Entry 6VQV (electron microscopy, 2.57 A resolution); this record covers chains D and J of the 12 polymer chains in the assembly.

[Chain D]
Protein: CRISPR-associated protein Csy2
From: Pseudomonas aeruginosa
UniProtKB: B3G161 (B3G161_PSEAI); residues 1-327 here = UniProt positions 1-327
Amino-acid sequence (327 residues; numbered 1 to 327; the number before each row is that of its first residue):
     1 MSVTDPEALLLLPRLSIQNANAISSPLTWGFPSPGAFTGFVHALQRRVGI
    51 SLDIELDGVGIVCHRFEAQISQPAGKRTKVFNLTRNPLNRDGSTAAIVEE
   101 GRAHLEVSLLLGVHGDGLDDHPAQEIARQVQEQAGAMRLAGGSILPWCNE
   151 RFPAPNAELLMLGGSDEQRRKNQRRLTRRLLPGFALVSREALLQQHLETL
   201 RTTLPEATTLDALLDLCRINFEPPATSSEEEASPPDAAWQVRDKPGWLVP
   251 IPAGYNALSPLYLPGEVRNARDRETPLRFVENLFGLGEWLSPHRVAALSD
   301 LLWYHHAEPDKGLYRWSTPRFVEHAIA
Not modelled in the structure: 1, 224-238, 323-327

[Chain J]
Protein: CRISPR-associated protein Csy3
From: Pseudomonas aeruginosa
UniProtKB: A0A444M080 (A0A444M080_PSEAI); residues 20-360 here correspond to UniProt positions 2-342 (UniProt number = residue number - 18)
Amino-acid sequence (360 residues; each row starts with the number of its first residue):
     1 MKSSHHHHHHENLYFQSNASKPILSTASVLAFERKLDPSDALMSAGAWAQ
    51 RDASQEWPAVTVREKSVRGTISNRLKTKDRDPAKLDASIQSPNLQTVDVA
   101 NLPSDADTLKVRFTLRVLGGAGTPSACNDAAYRDKLLQTVATYVNDQGFA
   151 ELARRYAHNLANARFLWRNRVGAEAVEVRINHIRQGEVARAWRFDALAIG
   201 LRDFKADAELDALAELIASGLSGSGHVLLEVVAFARIGDGQEVFPSQELI
   251 LDKGDKKGQKSKTLYSVRDAAAIHSQKIGNALRTIDTWYPDEDGLGPIAV
   301 EPYGSVTSQGKAYRQPKQKLDFYTLLDNWVLRDEAPAVEQQHYVIANLIR
   351 GGVFGEAEEK
Not modelled in the structure: 1-23
Sequence notes: expression tag (1-19)
Reported in the primary citation:
  - binding site for CrRNA: Phe32, Arg34, Arg68, Gln95, Arg168, Gln247, Gln276, Lys277, Arg283, Ser308, Arg350

[How chain D and chain J interact]
Residue-residue contacts (72; chain D residue first):
  Gln18(D) with Pro38(J); Ser275(J), hydrogen bond
  Asn19(D) with Ser275(J), hydrogen bond
  Arg65(D) with Arg268(J)
  Glu67(D) with Arg268(J)
  Gln69(D) with Tyr265(J)
  Ser71(D) with Ile250(J)
  Ala74(D) with Gly254(J); Asp255(J); Lys256(J); Gly258(J); Gln259(J)
  Gly75(D) with Lys256(J)
  Lys76(D) with Asp255(J)
  Val80(D) with Asp252(J)
  Asn82(D) with Glu248(J); Leu249(J); Ile250(J)
  Leu83(D) with Glu248(J); Leu249(J), hydrogen bond (backbone-backbone); Leu251(J), hydrophobic
  Thr84(D) with Gln276(J)
  Pro87(D) with Glu301(J)
  Leu88(D) with Val306(J); Thr307(J); Gly310(J)
  Arg90(D) with Tyr303(J); Ala312(J); Gln315(J); Pro316(J)
  Gly92(D) with Gly310(J)
  Arg102(D) with Gln276(J), hydrogen bond
  His104(D) with Asp40(J), salt bridge; Tyr265(J)
  Glu132(D) with Gln185(J); His226(J)
  Gly135(D) with Arg116(J), hydrogen bond (backbone-side chain); His226(J)
  Ala136(D) with Arg116(J); Leu118(J); His226(J)
  Met137(D) with Arg116(J), hydrogen bond (backbone-side chain)
  Arg138(D) with Glu33(J), salt bridge; Arg34(J); Arg116(J)
  Ser143(D) with Arg34(J); Asp37(J), hydrogen bond; Arg116(J)
  Ile144(D) with Arg116(J), hydrogen bond (backbone-side chain)
  Leu145(D) with Ser39(J)
  Pro146(D) with Leu228(J), hydrophobic
  Trp147(D) with Leu228(J)
  Cys148(D) with Arg112(J), hydrogen bond; Thr114(J); Ile183(J), hydrophobic; Glu230(J)
  Val267(D) with Glu359(J)
  Arg268(D) with Ser28(J), hydrogen bond (backbone-side chain); Glu358(J); Glu359(J), hydrogen bond (backbone-side chain)
  Asn269(D) with Ser28(J); Val29(J); Ala357(J); Glu358(J); Glu359(J)
  Ala270(D) with Val29(J); Asn128(J), hydrogen bond (backbone-side chain)
  Arg271(D) with Cys127(J); Asn128(J)
  Asp272(D) with Asn128(J)
  Arg273(D) with Asn128(J); Asp129(J), salt bridge
Other interface residues (no listed pair), chain D (44 interface residues in all): Pro73, Phe81, Arg85, Asn89, Ile97, Glu150, Pro153
Other interface residues (no listed pair), chain J (51 interface residues in all): Gln55, Ser125, Gly186, Ser266, Val267, Ser305

[Overview]
Chain D and chain J form an interface of 44 and 51 residues respectively; the contacts include 12 hydrogen
bonds and 3 salt bridges. Polar contacts include His104(D)-Asp40(J), Arg138(D)-Glu33(J) and
Arg273(D)-Asp129(J). From the paper: a binding site for CrRNA at Phe32(J), Arg34(J) and Arg68(J) among others.
Chain D is CRISPR-associated protein Csy2 and chain J is CRISPR-associated protein Csy3, both from Pseudomonas
aeruginosa; the structure, Type I-F CRISPR-Csy complex with its inhibitor AcrF9, was determined by electron
microscopy, deposited together with 6VQW and 6VQX.
